8WUW - chains A and G of the 28 polymer chains in the assembly; structure by electron microscopy, 2.60 A resolution.

Chain A (and G):
Name: Chaperonin GroEL
From: Hydrogenobacter thermophilus TK-6
Notes: EC 5.6.1.7; chain G of this document is another copy of the same molecule, construct and numbering; everything in this record applies to it too
UniProtKB: D3DK86 (D3DK86_HYDTT); numbering as in UniProt (aligned over 2-530)
Amino-acid sequence (529 residues; each row starts with the number of its first residue):
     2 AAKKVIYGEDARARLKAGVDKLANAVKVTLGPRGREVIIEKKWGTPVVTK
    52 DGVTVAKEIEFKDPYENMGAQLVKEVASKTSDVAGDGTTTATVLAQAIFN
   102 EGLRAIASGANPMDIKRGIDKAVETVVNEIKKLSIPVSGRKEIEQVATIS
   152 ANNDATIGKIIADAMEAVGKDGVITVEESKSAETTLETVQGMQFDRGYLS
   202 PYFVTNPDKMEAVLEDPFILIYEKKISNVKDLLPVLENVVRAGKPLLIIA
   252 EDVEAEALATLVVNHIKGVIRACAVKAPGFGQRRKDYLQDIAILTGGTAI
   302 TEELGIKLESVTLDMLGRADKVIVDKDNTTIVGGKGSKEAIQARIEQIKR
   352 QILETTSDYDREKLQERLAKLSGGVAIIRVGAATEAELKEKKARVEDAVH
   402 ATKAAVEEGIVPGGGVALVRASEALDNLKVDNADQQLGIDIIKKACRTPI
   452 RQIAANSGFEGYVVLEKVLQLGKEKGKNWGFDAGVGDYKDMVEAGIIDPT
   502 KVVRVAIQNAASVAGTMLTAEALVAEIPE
Unresolved in the structure: 2, 530
Ion coordination: Mg2+: Asp87 (together with AMP-PNP)
Small-molecule neighbours: AMP-PNP (ANP; phosphoaminophosphonic acid-adenylate ester): Thr30, Leu31, Gly32, Pro33, Lys51, Asp52, Gly53, Asp87, Gly88, Thr89, Thr90, Thr91, Ile150, Asn154, Asp398, Gly414, Gly415, Gly416, Ile454, Phe482, Asp483, Ala484, Gly485, Met492, Ile497, Asp499

Chain A / chain G interface:
Contacting residue pairs (66; chain A residue first):
  Ala3(A) with Glu61(G); Lys63(G)
  Lys4(A) with Glu59(G), hydrogen bond (side chain-backbone); Glu61(G), hydrogen bond (backbone-backbone)
  Tyr8(A) with Asn25(G); Ala26(G), hydrogen bond (side chain-backbone)
  Arg13(A) with Arg36(G)
  Pro65(A) with Glu41(G)
  Met69(A) with Ile39(G); Glu41(G); Pro47(G)
  Gln72(A) with Pro47(G)
  Leu73(A) with Ile39(G), hydrophobic; Thr46(G)
  Glu76(A) with Thr46(G); Thr385(G); Glu386(G); Ala387(G), hydrogen bond (side chain-backbone)
  Lys80(A) with Ala384(G); Thr385(G)
  Asn112(A) with Arg34(G)
  Pro113(A) with Arg36(G)
  Lys117(A) with Glu388(G), salt bridge
  Arg118(A) with Asn153(G)
  Thr302(A) with Tyr203(G)
  Glu304(A) with Ser201(G); Pro202(G); Tyr203(G); Leu259(G); Ala260(G); Val263(G); Val264(G)
  Leu305(A) with Tyr203(G); Val264(G)
  Gln348(A) with Pro208(G); Met211(G)
  Arg351(A) with Pro208(G), hydrogen bond (side chain-backbone); Asp209(G), hydrogen bond (side chain-backbone); Lys210(G); Met211(G)
  Thr357(A) with Lys181(G)
  Ser358(A) with Lys181(G)
  Asn510(A) with Ala384(G), hydrogen bond (side chain-backbone); Thr385(G), hydrogen bond
  Ser513(A) with Thr385(G); Glu388(G), hydrogen bond
  Val514(A) with Thr385(G)
  Thr517(A) with Glu37(G); Glu388(G)
  Thr520(A) with Arg36(G); Glu37(G), hydrogen bond
  Ala521(A) with Glu37(G); Ile39(G), hydrophobic
  Glu522(A) with Arg36(G), salt bridge; Glu37(G), hydrogen bond (backbone-backbone)
  Ala523(A) with Glu37(G); Val38(G); Ile39(G), hydrogen bond (backbone-backbone)
  Leu524(A) with Ile39(G)
  Val525(A) with Val38(G), hydrophobic; Ile39(G), hydrogen bond (backbone-backbone); Ile40(G); Glu41(G), hydrogen bond (backbone-backbone)
  Ala526(A) with Glu41(G)
  Glu527(A) with Glu41(G), hydrogen bond (backbone-side chain); Lys43(G), salt bridge
Other interface residues (no listed pair), chain A (40 interface residues in all): Val6, Leu16, Ala111, Met114, Gln290, Gly306, Gln509
Other interface residues (no listed pair), chain G (39 interface residues in all): Lys22, Val29, Val49, Ile60, Phe62, Asn154

Overview:
40 residues of chain A face 39 of chain G across their interface; the contacts include 15 hydrogen bonds and 3
salt bridges. Polar pairs include Lys117(A)-Glu388(G), Glu522(A)-Arg36(G) and Glu527(A)-Lys43(G). Chain A
binds AMP-PNP.
Both chains are Chaperonin GroEL (Hydrogenobacter thermophilus TK-6). Entry 8WUW (Cryo-EM structure of H.
thermophilus GroEL-GroES2 asymmetric football complex) was determined by electron microscopy, deposited
together with 8WU4, 8WUC and 8WUX.
